PDB entry 8GXX | electron microscopy, 3.00 A resolution | chains G and H of the 12 polymer chains in the assembly

== Chain G ==
Name: V-type ATP synthase subunit D
From: Thermus thermophilus HB8
UniProtKB: O87880 (VATD_THET8); residues 1-223 here = UniProt positions 1-223
Sequence (223 residues; numbered 1 to 223; the number before each row is that of its first residue):
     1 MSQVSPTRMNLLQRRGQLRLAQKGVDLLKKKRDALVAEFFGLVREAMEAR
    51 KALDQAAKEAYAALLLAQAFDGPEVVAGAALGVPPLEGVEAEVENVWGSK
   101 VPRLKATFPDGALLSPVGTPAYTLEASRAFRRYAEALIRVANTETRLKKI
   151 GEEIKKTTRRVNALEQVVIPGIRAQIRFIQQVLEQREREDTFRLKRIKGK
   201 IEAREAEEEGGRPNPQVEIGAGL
Disordered / not traced: 1-3, 210-223

== Chain H ==
Name: V-type ATP synthase subunit F
From: Thermus thermophilus HB8
UniProtKB: P74903 (VATF_THET8); residues 1-104 here = UniProt positions 1-104
Sequence (104 residues; row label = number of the first residue in the row):
     1 MAVIADPETAQGFRLAGLEGYGASSAEEAQSLLETLVERGGYALVAVDEA
    51 LLPDPERAVERLMRGRDLPVLLPIAGLKEAFQGHDVEGYMRELVRKTIGF
   101 DIKL

== Chain G / chain H interface ==
Residue-residue contacts (53):
  Phe39(G) - Thr97(H)
  Phe39(G) - Ile98(H)  hydrophobic
  Val43(G) - Met90(H)  hydrophobic
  Val43(G) - Val94(H)  hydrophobic
  Ala46(G) - Met90(H)
  Met47(G) - Met90(H)
  Arg50(G) - Pro73(H)
  Arg50(G) - Val86(H)
  Arg50(G) - Tyr89(H)
  Asp54(G) - His84(H)  salt bridge
  Lys58(G) - Ala80(H)
  Tyr61(G) - Glu8(H)  hydrogen bond
  Tyr61(G) - Leu77(H)
  Tyr61(G) - Lys78(H)  hydrogen bond
  Tyr61(G) - Phe81(H)  hydrophobic
  Leu64(G) - Glu8(H)
  Ala77(G) - Gln11(H)
  Ala79(G) - Leu15(H)
  Ala80(G) - Gln11(H)
  Ala80(G) - Arg14(H)
  Ala80(G) - Leu15(H)
  Val83(G) - Arg14(H)
  Val83(G) - Gly17(H)
  Pro84(G) - Gly17(H)
  Pro85(G) - Arg14(H)
  Pro85(G) - Gly17(H)
  Pro85(G) - Leu18(H)
  Pro85(G) - Glu19(H)
  Leu86(G) - Gly17(H)  hydrogen bond (backbone-backbone)
  Leu86(G) - Leu18(H)
  Val89(G) - Met1(H)  hydrophobic
  Ala91(G) - Leu68(H)  hydrophobic
  Pro102(G) - Leu68(H)
  Leu104(G) - Ala43(H)
  Leu104(G) - Leu44(H)  hydrophobic
  Leu104(G) - Val70(H)  hydrophobic
  Leu113(G) - Ala16(H)
  Thr123(G) - Leu15(H)
  Ser127(G) - Leu15(H)  hydrogen bond (side chain-backbone)
  Phe130(G) - Gly12(H)
  Phe130(G) - Ala16(H)  hydrophobic
  Arg131(G) - Ala16(H)
  Tyr133(G) - Phe13(H)  hydrophobic
  Tyr133(G) - Ile74(H)
  Ala134(G) - Leu18(H)  hydrophobic
  Leu137(G) - Phe13(H)  hydrophobic
  Ala141(G) - Leu44(H)  hydrophobic
  Ala141(G) - Val70(H)  hydrophobic
  Ala141(G) - Leu72(H)  hydrophobic
  Glu144(G) - Leu72(H)
  Glu144(G) - Tyr89(H)
  Thr145(G) - Val70(H)
  Lys155(G) - Thr97(H)
Other interface residues (no listed pair), chain G (40 interface residues in all): Phe40, Leu65, Leu81, Glu87, Gly88, Ala126, Val140, Ile154
Other interface residues (no listed pair), chain H (31 interface residues in all): Thr9, Gly41

== Overview ==
40 residues of chain G and 31 residues of chain H are in contact, with 4 hydrogen bonds and 1 salt bridge.
Among the polar pairs are Asp54(G)-His84(H), Tyr61(G)-Glu8(H) and Tyr61(G)-Lys78(H).
Chain G is V-type ATP synthase subunit D and chain H is V-type ATP synthase subunit F, both from Thermus
thermophilus HB8; the structure, 3 nucleotide-bound V1EG of V/A-ATPase from Thermus thermophilus, was
determined by electron microscopy together with 8GXU, 8GXW, 8GXY and 8GXZ from the same study.
